PDB entry 8UW7 | X-ray diffraction, 1.97 A resolution | chains A and B

# Chain A
Molecule: RAC-alpha serine/threonine-protein kinase
Organism: Homo sapiens
UniProtKB: P31749 (AKT1_HUMAN); aligned to UniProt positions 2-446 over residues 2-446
Amino-acid sequence (438 residues; row label = number of the first residue in the row; note: 7 numbers in that range are skipped by the numbering (no residue carries them; nothing is unmodelled there)):
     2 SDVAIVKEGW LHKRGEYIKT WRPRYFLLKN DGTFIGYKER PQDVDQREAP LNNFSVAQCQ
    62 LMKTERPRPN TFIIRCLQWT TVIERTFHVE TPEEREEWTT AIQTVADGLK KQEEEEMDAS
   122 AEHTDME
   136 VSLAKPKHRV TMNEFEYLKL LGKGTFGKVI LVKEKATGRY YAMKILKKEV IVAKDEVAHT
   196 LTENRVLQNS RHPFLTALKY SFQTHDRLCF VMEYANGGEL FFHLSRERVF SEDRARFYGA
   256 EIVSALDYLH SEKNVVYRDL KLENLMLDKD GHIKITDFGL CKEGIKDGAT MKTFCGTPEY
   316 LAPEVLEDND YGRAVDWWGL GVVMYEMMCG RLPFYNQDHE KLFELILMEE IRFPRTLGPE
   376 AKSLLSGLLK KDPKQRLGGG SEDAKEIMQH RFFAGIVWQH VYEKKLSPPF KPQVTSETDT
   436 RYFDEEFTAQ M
Not modelled in the structure: 2, 45-50, 136-143, 192-196, 299-310, 440-446
Differences from the reference sequence: conflict Ala120 (Arg121 in P31749), Ala122 (Gly123 in P31749), Glu123 (Ser124 in P31749), His124 (Pro125 in P31749), Thr125 (Ser126 in P31749)
Modified residues: Cys77 (S-(2-amino-2-oxoethyl)-L-cysteine; YCM); Cys296 (S-(2-amino-2-oxoethyl)-L-cysteine; YCM)
Covalent attachments: compound XOO linked to Lys297
Small-molecule neighbours: XOO (4-{2-[({4-[(2P)-2-(2-aminopyridin-3-yl)-5-phenyl-3H-imidazo[4,5-b]pyridin-3-yl]phenyl}methyl)amino]ethyl}-2-hydroxybenzaldehyde): Glu17, Tyr18, Asn53, Asn54, Cys77, Gln79, Trp80, Ser205, Leu210, Thr211, Leu264, Val270, Val271, Tyr272, Arg273, Asp274, Ile290, Thr291, Asp292, Leu295, Cys296
Curated features (UniProtKB/Swiss-Prot):
  - active site: Asp274 (Proton acceptor)
  - binding site (1D-myo-inositol 1,3,4,5-tetrakisphosphate): Lys14 to Ile19, Arg23 to Arg25, Asn53, Arg86
  - binding site (ATP): Leu156 to Val164, Lys179
  - modified residue: Lys14 (N6-acetyllysine), Lys20 (N6-acetyllysine), Tyr176 (Phosphotyrosine), Thr308 (Phosphothreonine)
  - glycosylation (O-linked (GlcNAc) threonine): Thr305, Thr312
  - cross-link: Lys284 (Glycyl lysine isopeptide (Lys-Gly) (interchain with G-Cter in ubiquitin))

# Chain B
Molecule: NB41
Organism: Lama glama
Amino-acid sequence (126 residues; each row starts with the number of its first residue):
     1 QVQLQESGGG LVQAGGSLRL SCAASGIDVR IKTMAWYRQA PGKQRELLAS VLVSGSTNYA
    61 DPVKGRFTIS RDNAKNTVYL QMNKLIPDDT AVYYCNTYGR LRRDVWGPGT QVTVSSHHHH
   121 HHEPEA
Not modelled in the structure: 116-126
Cystine bridges: Cys22-Cys95

# Chain A / chain B interface
Pairs across the interface (29; chain A residue first):
  Glu115(A) - Gly99(B)
  Glu115(A) - Arg103(B)  salt bridge
  Met118(A) - Tyr98(B)  hydrophobic
  Asp119(A) - Ile31(B)
  Asp119(A) - Lys32(B)  salt bridge
  Asp119(A) - Thr33(B)  hydrogen bond (backbone-backbone)
  Asp119(A) - Tyr98(B)
  Asp119(A) - Gly99(B)  hydrogen bond (side chain-backbone)
  Ala120(A) - Ile31(B)  hydrogen bond (backbone-backbone)
  Ala120(A) - Thr33(B)
  Ala120(A) - Val53(B)
  Ala122(A) - Thr33(B)  hydrogen bond (backbone-side chain)
  Ala122(A) - Leu52(B)
  Ala122(A) - Tyr98(B)  hydrophobic
  Glu123(A) - Leu52(B)
  His124(A) - Leu47(B)
  His124(A) - Ser50(B)  hydrogen bond
  His124(A) - Asn58(B)  hydrogen bond
  Thr125(A) - Tyr98(B)
  Asp126(A) - Thr33(B)
  Asp126(A) - Ala35(B)
  Asp126(A) - Tyr37(B)  hydrogen bond (backbone-side chain)
  Asp126(A) - Leu47(B)
  Asp126(A) - Tyr98(B)
  Met127(A) - Leu47(B)  hydrophobic
  Met127(A) - Leu101(B)
  Met127(A) - Arg102(B)  hydrogen bond (backbone-side chain)
  Glu128(A) - Arg45(B)
  Glu128(A) - Arg102(B)  hydrogen bond (backbone-side chain)
Other interface residues (no listed pair), chain A (13 interface residues in all): Glu116, Glu191
Other interface residues (no listed pair), chain B (19 interface residues in all): Tyr59, Asn96, Thr97

# Overview
Chain A and chain B form an interface of 13 and 19 residues respectively, with 9 hydrogen bonds and 2 salt
bridges. Polar contacts include Glu115(A)-Arg103(B), Asp119(A)-Lys32(B) and Asp119(A)-Gly99(B). Compound XOO
is covalently linked to Lys297(A).
Chain A is RAC-alpha serine/threonine-protein kinase (Homo sapiens) and chain B is NB41 (Lama glama); the
structure, Structure of AKT1(WT) with compound 3, was determined by X-ray diffraction (same publication as
8UVY, 8UW2, 8UW9 and 9C1W).
